PDB entry 1P5T | X-ray diffraction, 2.35 A resolution | chains A and B

Chain A (and B):
Name: Docking protein 1
From: Mus musculus
Notes: fragment: Dok1 PTB domain; chain B of this document is another copy of the same molecule, construct and numbering; everything in this record applies to it too
UniProt: P97465 (DOK1_MOUSE); residues 5-119 here correspond to UniProt positions 152-266 (UniProt number = residue number + 147)
Amino-acid sequence (127 residues; each row starts with the number of its first residue):
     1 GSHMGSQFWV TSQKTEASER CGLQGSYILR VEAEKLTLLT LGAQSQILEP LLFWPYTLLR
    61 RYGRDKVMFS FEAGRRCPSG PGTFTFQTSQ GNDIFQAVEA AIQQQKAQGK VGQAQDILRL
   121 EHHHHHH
Disordered / not traced: 1-3, 111-127 (chain B: 1-3, 109-127)
Sequence notes: cloning artifact (1-4); modified residue (68); expression tag (120-127)
Modified residues: Mse4 (selenomethionine; parent Met); Mse68 (selenomethionine; parent Met)
From the paper describing this entry:
  - mutagenesis - R60A: abolished binding to phosphopeptides (citing earlier work)

Interface between chain A and chain B:
Pairs across the interface (26; chain A residue first):
  Mse4(A) - Mse4(B)
  Mse4(A) - G5(B)  hydrogen bond (backbone-backbone)
  Mse4(A) - Q7(B)
  Mse4(A) - R30(B)
  A33(A) - I28(B)  hydrophobic
  E34(A) - L41(B)
  E34(A) - Q46(B)
  E34(A) - I47(B)
  E34(A) - L48(B)  hydrogen bond (side chain-backbone)
  K35(A) - I47(B)
  F53(A) - I47(B)  hydrophobic
  P55(A) - S45(B)
  P55(A) - Q46(B)
  P55(A) - I47(B)  hydrophobic
  T57(A) - Q46(B)  hydrogen bond
  Q105(A) - W9(B)
  Q105(A) - L41(B)
  Q108(A) - T11(B)
  Q108(A) - S26(B)  hydrogen bond (backbone-side chain)
  G109(A) - W9(B)
  K110(A) - W9(B)
  K110(A) - V10(B)
  K110(A) - T11(B)  hydrogen bond (backbone-side chain)
  K110(A) - S26(B)  hydrogen bond (backbone-side chain)
  K110(A) - Q87(B)
  K110(A) - T88(B)
Also at the interface, not in a pair above, chain A (13 interface residues in all): L58, Q104
Also at the interface, not in a pair above, chain B (18 interface residues in all): G25, S89

Summary:
13 residues of chain A face 18 of chain B across their interface; the contacts include 6 hydrogen bonds. Among
the polar pairs are E34(A)-L48(B), T57(A)-Q46(B) and Q108(A)-S26(B). The paper reports that R60A of chain A
abolishes binding to phosphopeptides.
Both chains are Docking protein 1 (Mus musculus). Entry 1P5T (Crystal Structure of Dok1 PTB Domain) was
determined by X-ray diffraction together with 1UEF from the same study.
